Entry 1UJZ (X-ray diffraction, 2.10 A resolution); this record covers chains A and B.

== Chain A ==
Molecule: Designed Colicin E7 immunity protein
Source organism: Escherichia coli
UniProtKB: Q03708 (IMM7_ECOLI); residues 1-87 here = UniProt positions 1-87
Chain sequence (87 residues; row label = number of the first residue in the row):
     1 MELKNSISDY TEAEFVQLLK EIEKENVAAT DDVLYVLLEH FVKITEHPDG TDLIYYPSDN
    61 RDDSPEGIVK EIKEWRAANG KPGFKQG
Construct notes: engineered mutation Y35 (Asp in Q03708)

== Chain B ==
Molecule: Designed Colicin E7 DNase
Source organism: Escherichia coli
Notes: EC 3.1.-.-
UniProtKB: Q47112 (CEA7_ECOLI); residue numbers follow UniProt; this construct covers 446-573
Chain sequence (128 residues; numbered 446 to 573; the number before each row is that of its first residue):
   446 KRNKPGKATG KGKPVNNKWL NNAGKDLGSP VPDRIANKLR DKEFKSFDDF RKKFWEEVSK
   506 DPELSKQFSR NNNDRMKVGK APQTRTQDVS GKRRSFELHH EKPISQNGGV YDMDNISVVT
   566 PKRAIDIH
Unresolved in the structure: 446
Construct notes: engineered mutation Q528 (Lys in Q47112), R539 (Thr in Q47112), A569 (His in Q47112)
Curated features (UniProtKB/Swiss-Prot):
  - binding site (Zn(2+)): H544, H573

== Interface between chain A and chain B ==
Contacting residue pairs - 34 pairs, chain A then chain B:
  E23(A) - N516(B)
  E25(A) - K525(B)  hydrogen bond (backbone-side chain)
  N26(A) - N516(B)  hydrogen bond (side chain-backbone)
  N26(A) - R520(B)
  N26(A) - K525(B)  hydrogen bond (backbone-side chain)
  V27(A) - D519(B)
  V27(A) - V523(B)
  A28(A) - K525(B)  hydrogen bond (backbone-side chain)
  A29(A) - K525(B)
  T30(A) - K525(B)  hydrogen bond (backbone-side chain)
  D31(A) - R520(B)  salt bridge
  D31(A) - K525(B)  salt bridge
  L34(A) - R520(B)
  Y35(A) - Q528(B)  hydrogen bond
  Y35(A) - K537(B)
  Y35(A) - R539(B)
  D49(A) - T531(B)  hydrogen bond (backbone-side chain)
  T51(A) - T531(B)
  D52(A) - R530(B)  salt bridge
  D52(A) - T531(B)  hydrogen bond (side chain-backbone)
  I54(A) - N516(B)
  Y55(A) - S514(B)  hydrogen bond (backbone-side chain)
  Y55(A) - N516(B)
  Y55(A) - N517(B)
  Y55(A) - R520(B)
  Y55(A) - Q528(B)
  Y56(A) - N517(B)
  Y56(A) - Q528(B)  hydrogen bond (side chain-backbone)
  Y56(A) - T529(B)
  Y56(A) - R530(B)
  Y56(A) - F541(B)
  P57(A) - S514(B)
  D63(A) - S514(B)
  D63(A) - R515(B)  hydrogen bond (side chain-backbone)
Other interface residues (no listed pair), chain A (20 interface residues in all): L38, G50
Other interface residues (no listed pair), chain B (16 interface residues in all): S540

== Overview ==
The interface between chain A and chain B involves 20 residues on one side and 16 on the other; the contacts
include 11 hydrogen bonds and 3 salt bridges. Polar pairs include D31(A)-R520(B), D31(A)-K525(B) and
D52(A)-R530(B).
Chain A is Designed Colicin E7 immunity protein and chain B is Designed Colicin E7 DNase, both from
Escherichia coli; the structure, Crystal structure of the E7_C/Im7_C complex; a computationally designed
interface between the colicin E7 DNase and ..., was determined by X-ray diffraction.
